Entry 8YVU (electron microscopy, 3.90 A resolution); this record covers chains B and D of the 8 polymer chains in the assembly.

[Chain B]
Name: High affinity immunoglobulin epsilon receptor subunit beta
From: Homo sapiens
Reference sequence: Q01362 (FCERB_HUMAN); residues 49-208 here = UniProt positions 49-208
Sequence (160 residues; row label = number of the first residue in the row):
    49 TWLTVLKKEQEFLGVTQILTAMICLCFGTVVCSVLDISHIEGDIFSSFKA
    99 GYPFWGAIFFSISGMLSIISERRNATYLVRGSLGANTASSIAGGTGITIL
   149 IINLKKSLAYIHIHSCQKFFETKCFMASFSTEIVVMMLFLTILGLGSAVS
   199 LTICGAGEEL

[Chain D]
Name: High affinity immunoglobulin epsilon receptor subunit gamma
From: Homo sapiens
Reference sequence: P30273 (FCERG_HUMAN); numbering as in UniProt (aligned over 22-60)
Sequence (39 residues; each row starts with the number of its first residue):
    22 PQLCYILDAILFLYGIVLTLLYCRLKIQVRKAAITSYEK

[Chain B / chain D interface]
Contacting residue pairs (17; chain B residue first):
  Glu-59(B) / Ile-48(D)
  Phe-60(B) / Leu-41(D)
  Phe-60(B) / Cys-44(D)  hydrophobic
  Phe-60(B) / Arg-45(D)
  Val-63(B) / Cys-44(D)  hydrophobic
  Thr-64(B) / Leu-41(D)
  Leu-67(B) / Ile-37(D)  hydrophobic
  Leu-67(B) / Thr-40(D)
  Leu-67(B) / Leu-41(D)  hydrophobic
  Ile-71(B) / Phe-33(D)  hydrophobic
  Phe-168(B) / Gln-23(D)
  Phe-168(B) / Tyr-26(D)
  Ser-176(B) / Tyr-26(D)  hydrogen bond
  Glu-180(B) / Ala-30(D)
  Met-184(B) / Phe-33(D)  hydrophobic
  Phe-187(B) / Leu-34(D)  hydrophobic
  Leu-188(B) / Phe-33(D)  hydrophobic
Also at the interface, not in a pair above, chain B (17 interface residues in all): Lys-56, Lys-166, Phe-167, Glu-169, Leu-191
Also at the interface, not in a pair above, chain D (13 interface residues in all): Pro-22, Lys-52

[Summary]
The interface between chain B and chain D involves 17 residues on one side and 13 on the other; the contacts
include 1 hydrogen bond. The hydrogen-bonded pair is Ser-176(B)/Tyr-26(D).
Chain B is High affinity immunoglobulin epsilon receptor subunit beta and chain D is High affinity
immunoglobulin epsilon receptor subunit gamma, both from Homo sapiens; the structure, structure of Ige
receptor, was determined by electron microscopy, deposited together with 8YWA.
